PDB entry 5D17 | X-ray diffraction, 2.85 A resolution | chain A

Chain A:
Name: Transposon Tn7 transposition protein TnsE
Source organism: Escherichia coli
Notes: fragment: C-terminal domain
UniProtKB: P05845 (TNSE_ECOLX); residues 342-538 here = UniProt positions 342-538
Amino-acid sequence (206 residues; each row starts with the number of its first residue):
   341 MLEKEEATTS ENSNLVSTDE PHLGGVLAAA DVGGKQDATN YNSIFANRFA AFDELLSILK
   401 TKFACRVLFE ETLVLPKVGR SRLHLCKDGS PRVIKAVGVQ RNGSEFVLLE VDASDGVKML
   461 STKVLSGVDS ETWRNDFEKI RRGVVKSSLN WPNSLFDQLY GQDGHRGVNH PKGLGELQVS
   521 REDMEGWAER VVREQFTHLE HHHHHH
Disordered / not traced: 341-375, 535-546
Sequence notes: initiating methionine (341); expression tag (539-546)
Modified residues: Mse341 (selenomethionine); Mse459 (selenomethionine; parent Met); Mse524 (selenomethionine; parent Met)
Reported in the primary citation:
  - conformationally variable residues (loop rearrangement, side-chain flip): Val457 to Ser461
  - mutagenesis - A453V, G483R, G515R, E516K, E522K, D523N: increased binding to DNA structures with 3' recessed ends

In short:
The paper reports that A453V, G483R and G515R, among others, increase binding to DNA structures with 3'
recessed ends; conformational variability at Val457; 6 substitutions were tested in all.
Chain A is Transposon Tn7 transposition protein TnsE (Escherichia coli); the structure, Structure of the
C-terminal domain of TnsE at 2.85 resolution, was determined by X-ray diffraction together with 5D16 from the
same study.
